9M4T - chain A; structure by electron microscopy, 3.19 A resolution.

[Chain A]
Molecule: Alpha-1A adrenergic receptor
Source organism: Homo sapiens
UniProtKB: P35348 (ADA1A_HUMAN); residues 19-341 here = UniProt positions 19-341
Amino-acid sequence (323 residues; numbered 19 to 341; the number before each row is that of its first residue):
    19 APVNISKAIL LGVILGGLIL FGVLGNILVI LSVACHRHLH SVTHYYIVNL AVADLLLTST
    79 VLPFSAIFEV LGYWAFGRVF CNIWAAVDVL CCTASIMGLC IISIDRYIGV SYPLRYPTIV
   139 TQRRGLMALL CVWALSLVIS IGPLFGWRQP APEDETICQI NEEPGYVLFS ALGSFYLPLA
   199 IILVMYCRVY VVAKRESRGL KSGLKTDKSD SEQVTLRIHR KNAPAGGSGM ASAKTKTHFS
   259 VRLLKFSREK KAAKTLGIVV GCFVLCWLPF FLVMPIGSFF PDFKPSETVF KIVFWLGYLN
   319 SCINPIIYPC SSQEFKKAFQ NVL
Unresolved in the structure: 215-260
Cystine bridges: C99-C176
Residues lining bound ligands: Silodosin (A1EMV): S83, F86, E87, G90, W102, D106, V107, C110, T111, I178, N179, Y184, V185, S188, S192, W285, F288, F289, M292, F312, W313, Y316
Swiss-Prot annotation at these positions:
  - motif: K334 to L341 (Nuclear localization signal)
  - modified residue: S215 (Phosphoserine)
  - glycosylation: N22 (N-linked (GlcNAc...) asparagine)
  - natural variant: G40 (G40W: In a breast cancer sample)
  - mutagenesis: K334 (K334A: Abolishes targeting to the nuclear membrane of cardiac myocytes; when associated with A-335; A-342; A-348 and A-349), K335 (K335A: Abolishes targeting to the nuclear membrane of cardiac myocytes; when associated with A-334; A-342; A-348 and A-349)
From the paper describing this entry:
  - conformationally variable residues (helix shift, side-chain flip): I114, R124, P196, R213, A270, F281, W285, Y326
  - binding site for Silodosin: S83, F86, E87, G90, W102, D106, V107, C110, Y184, V185, S188, W285, F288, F289, M292, W313, Y316
  - specificity-determining residues: V185, M292
  - mutagenesis - F86L, F86M, V185A, M292L, M292Y: decreased signaling in response to Silodosin

[Summary]
Ligands of chain A: Silodosin. From UniProt: 2 mutagenesis sites. From the paper: a binding site for Silodosin
at S83, F86 and E87 among others; F86L, F86M and V185A, among others, reduce signaling in response to
Silodosin; 5 substitutions were tested in all.
Chain A is Alpha-1A adrenergic receptor (Homo sapiens); the structure, CryoEM structure of the alpha1AAR
complex with silodosin, was determined by electron microscopy (same publication as 9M4Q).
